Entry 1Y69 (X-ray diffraction, 3.33 A resolution); this record covers chains 0 and U of the 5 polymer chains in the assembly.

# Chain 0
Molecule: 23S ribosomal RNA
From: Deinococcus radiodurans R1
Sequence (2880 nucleotides; numbered 1 to 2880; the number before each row is that of its first residue):
     1 GGUCAAGAUA GUAAGGGUCC ACGGUGGAUG CCCUGGCGCU GGAGCCGAUG AAGGACGCGA
    61 UUACCUGCGA AAAGCCCCGA CGAGCUGGAG AUACGCUUUG ACUCGGGGAU GUCCGAAUGG
   121 GGAAACCCAC CUCGUAAGAG GUAUCCGCAA GGAUGGGAAC UCAGGGAACU GAAACAUCUC
   181 AGUACCUGAA GGAGAAGAAA GAGAAUUCGA UUCCGUUAGU AGCGGCGAGC GAACCCGGAU
   241 CAGCCCAAAC CGAAACGCUU GCGUUUCGGG GUUGUAGGAC CAGUUUUUAA GAUUCAACCC
   301 CUCAAGCCGA AGUGGCUGGA AAGCUACACC UCAGAAGGUG AGAGUCCUGU AGGCGAACGA
   361 GCGGUUGACU GUACUGGCAC CUGAGUAGGU CGUUGUUCGU GAAACGAUGA CUGAAUCCGC
   421 GCGGACCACC GCGCAAGGCU AAAUACUCCC AGUGACCGAU AGCGCAUAGU ACCGUGAGGG
   481 AAAGGUGAAA AGAACCCCGG GAGGGGAGUG AAAGAGAACC UGAAACCGUG GACUUACAAG
   541 CAGUCAUGGC ACCUUAUGCG UGUUAUGGCG UGCCUAUUGA AGCAUGAGCC GGCGACUUAG
   601 ACCUGACGUG CGAGCUUAAG UUGAAAAACG GAGGCGGAGC GAAAGCGAGU CCGAAUAGGG
   661 CGGCAUUAGU ACGUCGGGCU AGACUCGAAA CCAGGUGAGC UAAGCAUGAC CAGGUUGAAA
   721 CCCCCGUGAC AGGGGGCGGA GGACCGAACC GGUGCCUGCU GAAACAGUCU CGGAUGAGUU
   781 GUGUUUAGGA GUGAAAAGCU AACCGAACCU GGAGAUAGCU AGUUCUCCCC GAAAUGUAUU
   841 GAGGUACAGC CUCGGAUGUU GACCAUGUCC UGUAGAGCAC UCACAAGGCU AGGGGGCCUA
   901 CCAGCUUACC AAACCUUAUG AAACUCCGAA GGGGCACGCG UUUAGUCCGG GAGUGAGGCU
   961 GCGAGAGCUA ACUUCCGUAG CCGAGAGGGA AACAACCCAG ACCAUCAGCU AAGGUCCCUA
  1021 AAUGAUCGCU CAGUGGUUAA GGAUGUGUCG UCGCAUAGAC AGCCAGGAGG UUGGCUUAGA
  1081 AGCAGCCACC CUUCAAAGAG UGCGUAAUAG CUCACUGGUC GAGUGACGAU GCGCCGAAAA
  1141 UGAUCGGGGC UCAAGUGAUC UACCGAAGCU AUGGAUUCAA CUCGCGAAGC GAGUUGUCUG
  1201 GUAGGGGAGC GUUCAGUCCG CGGAGAAGCC AUACCGGAAG GAGUGGUGGA GCCGACUGAA
  1261 GUGCGGAUGC CGGCAUGAGU AACGAUAAAA GAAGUGAGAA UCUUCUUCGC CGUAAGGACA
  1321 AGGGUUCCUG GGGAAGGGUC GUCCGCCCAG GGAAAGUCGG GACCUAAGGU GAGGCCGAAC
  1381 GGCGCAGCCG AUGGACAGCA GGUCAAGAUU CCUGCACCGA UCAUGUGGAG UGAUGGAGGG
  1441 ACGCAUUACG CUAUCCAAUG CCAAGCUAUG GCUAUGCUGG UUGGUACGCU CAAGGGCGAU
  1501 CGGGUCAGAA AAUCUACCGG UCACAUGCCU CAGACGUAUC GGGAGCUUCC UCGGAAGCGA
  1561 AGUUGGAAAC GCGACGGUGC CAAGAAAAGC UUCUAAACGU UGAAACAUGA UUGCCCGUAC
  1621 CGCAAACCGA CACAGGUGUC CGAGUGUCAA UGCACUAAGG CGCGCGAGAG AACCCUCGUU
  1681 AAGGAACUUU GCAAUCUCAC CCCGUAACUU CGGAAGAAGG GGUCCCCACG CUUCGCGUGG
  1741 GGCGCAGUGA AUAGGCCCAG GCGACUGUUU ACCAAAAUCA CAGCACUCUG CCAACACGAA
  1801 CAGUGGACGU AUAGGGUGUG ACGCCUGCCC GGUGCCGGAA GGUCAAGUGG AGCGGUGCAA
  1861 GCUGCGAAAU GAAGCCCCGG UGAACGGCGG CCGUAACUAU AACGGUCCUA AGGUAGCGAA
  1921 AUUCCUUGUC GGGUAAGUUC CGACCUGCAC GAAAGGCGUA ACGAUCUGGG CGCUGUCUCA
  1981 ACGAGGGACU CGGUGAAAUU GAAUUGGCUG UAAAGAUGCG GCCUACCCGU AGCAGGACGA
  2041 AAAGACCCCG UGGAGCUUUA CUAUAGUCUG GCAUUGGGAU UCGGGUUUCU CUGCGUAGGA
  2101 UAGGUGGGAG CCUGCGAAAC UGGCCUUUUG GGGUCGGUGG AGGCAACGGU GAAAUACCAC
  2161 CCUGAGAAAC UUGGAUUUCU AACCUGAAAA AUCACUUUCG GGGACCGUGC UUGGCGGGUA
  2221 GUUUGACUGG GGCGGUCGCC UCCCAAAAUG UAACGGAGGC GCCCAAAGGU CACCUCAAGA
  2281 CGGUUGGAAA UCGUCUGUAG AGCGCAAAGG UAGAAGGUGG CUUGACUGCG AGACUGACAC
  2341 GUCGAGCAGG GAGGAAACUC GGGCUUAGUG AACCGGUGGU ACCGUGUGGA AGGGCCAUCG
  2401 AUCAACGGAU AAAAGUUACC CCGGGGAUAA CAGGCUGAUC UCCCCCGAGA GUCCAUAUCG
  2461 GCGGGGAGGU UUGGCACCUC GAUGUCGGCU CGUCGCAUCC UGGGGCUGAA GAAGGUCCCA
  2521 AGGGUUGGGC UGUUCGCCCA UUAAAGCGGC ACGCGAGCUG GGUUCAGAAC GUCGUGAGAC
  2581 AGUUCGGUCU CUAUCCGCUA CGGGCGCAGG AGAAUUGAGG GGAGUUGCUC CUAGUACGAG
  2641 AGGACCGGAG UGAACGGACC GCUGGUCUCC CUGCUGUCGU ACCAACGGCA CAUGCAGGGU
  2701 AGCUAUGUCC GGAACGGAUA ACCGCUGAAA GCAUCUAAGC GGGAAGCCAG CCCCAAGAUG
  2761 AGUUCUCCCA CUGUUUAUCA GGUAAGACUC CCGGAAGACC ACCGGGUUAA GAGGCCAGGC
  2821 GUGCACGCAU AGCAAUGUGU UCAGCGGACU GGUGCUCAUC AGUCGAGGUC UUGACCACUC
Unresolved in the structure: 249-291, 374-386, 892-910, 2098-2102, 2111-2116, 2126-2131, 2141-2156, 2775-2777, 2878-2880
Sequence notes: conflict U1526 (C140011 in 1026245073)

# Chain U
Name: 50S ribosomal protein L27
From: Deinococcus radiodurans (strain ATCC 13939 / DSM 20539 / JCM 16871 / LMG 4051 / NBRC 15346 / NCIMB 9279 / R1 / VKM B-1422)
UniProt: Q9RY65 (RL27_DEIRA); numbering as in UniProt (aligned over 1-91)
Chain sequence (91 residues; each row starts with the number of its first residue):
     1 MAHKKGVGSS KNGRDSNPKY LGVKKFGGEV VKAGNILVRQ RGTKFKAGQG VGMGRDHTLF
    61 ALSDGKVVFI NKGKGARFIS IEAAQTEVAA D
Unresolved in the structure: 1, 86-91

# Interface between chain 0 and chain U
Contacting residue pairs (75):
  C869(0) with Phe-26(U), sugar contact; Gly-27(U), hydrogen bond to the sugar; Phe-69(U), phosphate contact
  C870(0) with Val-23(U), sugar contact; Phe-26(U), sugar contact; Phe-45(U), phosphate contact; Phe-69(U), phosphate contact
  U871(0) with Phe-45(U), phosphate contact; Arg-77(U), salt bridge to the phosphate
  C927(0) with Lys-74(U), phosphate contact
  G933(0) with Phe-26(U), base contact
  G934(0) with Phe-26(U), base contact; Gly-27(U), hydrogen bond to the base; Glu-29(U), hydrogen bond to the sugar
  C935(0) with Gly-28(U), hydrogen bond to the sugar; Glu-29(U), sugar contact
  G2235(0) with Val-7(U), phosphate contact; Ser-9(U), phosphate contact
  U2236(0) with Ser-9(U), phosphate contact
  C2237(0) with Asp-15(U), phosphate contact
  C2240(0) with Asn-17(U), base contact; Pro-18(U), phosphate contact
  U2241(0) with Asp-15(U), base contact; Asn-17(U), hydrogen bond to the phosphate; Arg-41(U), salt bridge to the phosphate
  C2242(0) with Ser-16(U), base contact; Lys-19(U), phosphate contact
  C2243(0) with Ser-16(U), hydrogen bond to the base
  U2249(0) with Tyr-20(U), phosphate contact
  G2250(0) with Lys-19(U), phosphate contact; Tyr-20(U), hydrogen bond to the phosphate
  G2255(0) with Gly-13(U), base contact
  G2256(0) with Gly-13(U), base contact
  A2257(0) with Asn-12(U), phosphate contact; Gly-13(U), base contact
  G2258(0) with Asp-15(U), base contact
  G2309(0) with Arg-41(U), hydrogen bond to the base; Gly-42(U), sugar contact; Lys-44(U), phosphate contact
  G2310(0) with Gly-42(U), sugar contact; Thr-43(U), hydrogen bond to the sugar; Lys-44(U), phosphate contact
  U2311(0) with Thr-43(U), phosphate contact; Lys-46(U), phosphate contact
  A2331(0) with Ala-33(U), base contact; Gly-34(U), hydrogen bond to the base
  G2332(0) with Lys-32(U), sugar contact; Gly-34(U), hydrogen bond to the base; Asn-35(U), sugar contact
  A2333(0) with Gly-34(U), sugar contact; Asn-35(U), hydrogen bond to the sugar; Ile-36(U), sugar contact
  C2334(0) with Lys-24(U), hydrogen bond to the phosphate; Arg-39(U), hydrogen bond to the sugar
  U2335(0) with Tyr-20(U), hydrogen bond to the phosphate; Lys-24(U), salt bridge to the phosphate
  G2336(0) with Tyr-20(U), hydrogen bond to the phosphate
  U2342(0) with Arg-39(U), hydrogen bond to the base; Asp-56(U), hydrogen bond to the sugar
  C2343(0) with Ile-36(U), base contact; Gly-54(U), phosphate contact; Arg-55(U), hydrogen bond to the phosphate; Asp-56(U), sugar contact; Thr-58(U), hydrogen bond to the sugar
  G2344(0) with Gly-54(U), phosphate contact; Arg-55(U), hydrogen bond to the phosphate; Phe-60(U), sugar contact
  G2363(0) with Arg-55(U), salt bridge to the phosphate
  C2364(0) with His-57(U), sugar contact
  U2365(0) with Arg-41(U), hydrogen bond to the base; Arg-55(U), salt bridge to the phosphate; Asp-56(U), sugar contact; His-57(U), sugar contact
  U2366(0) with Arg-41(U), hydrogen bond to the sugar; Arg-55(U), salt bridge to the phosphate
Interface residues without a listed pair, chain 0 (46 interface residues in all): U868, G872, G928, C2244, A2248, U2251, C2254, A2308, G2313, A2345
Interface residues without a listed pair, chain U (45 interface residues in all): Gly-8, Lys-11, Arg-14, Leu-21, Gly-22, Lys-25, Leu-62, Phe-78

# In short
Chain 0 and chain U form an interface of 46 and 45 residues respectively, with 23 hydrogen bonds and 6 salt
bridges. Among the polar pairs are G934(0)/Gly-27(U), C2243(0)/Ser-16(U) and G2309(0)/Arg-41(U).
Here chain 0 is 23S ribosomal RNA (Deinococcus radiodurans R1) and chain U is 50S ribosomal protein L27
(Deinococcus radiodurans (strain ATCC 13939 / DSM 20539 / JCM 16871 / LMG 4051 / NBRC 15346 / NCIMB 9279 / R1
/ VKM B-1422)). Entry 1Y69 (RRF domain I in complex with the 50S ribosomal subunit from Deinococcus
radiodurans) was determined by X-ray diffraction.
